PDB entry 6Y79 | electron microscopy, 2.96 A resolution | chains I and h of the 42 polymer chains in the assembly

Chain I:
Molecule: Subunit NUIM of NADH:Ubiquinone Oxidoreductase (Complex I)
Organism: Yarrowia lipolytica
Notes: EC 1.6.99.3
Reference sequence: Q9UUT8 (Q9UUT8_YARLL); numbering as in UniProt (aligned over 1-229)
Sequence (229 residues; row label = number of the first residue in the row):
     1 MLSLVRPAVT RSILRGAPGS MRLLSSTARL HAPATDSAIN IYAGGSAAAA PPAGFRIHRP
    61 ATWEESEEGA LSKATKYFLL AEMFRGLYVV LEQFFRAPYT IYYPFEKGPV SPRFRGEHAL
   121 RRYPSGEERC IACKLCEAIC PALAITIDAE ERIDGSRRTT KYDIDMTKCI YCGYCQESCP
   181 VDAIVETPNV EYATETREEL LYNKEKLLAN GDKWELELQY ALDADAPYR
Unresolved in the structure: 1-39
Metal / ion sites: 4Fe-4S cluster Fe site 1: Cys130, Cys133, Cys136, Cys179; 4Fe-4S cluster Fe site 2: Cys140, Cys169, Cys172, Cys175
Residues lining bound ligands:
  - 1,2-Distearoyl-sn-glycerophosphoethanolamine (3PE): Leu71, Ala74, Thr75, Tyr77, Phe78, Leu80, Met83, Phe84, Leu87
  - diundecyl phosphatidyl choline (PLC): Lys76, Leu79, Ala81, Glu82, Phe84, Arg85, Tyr88, Leu91
  - 4Fe-4S cluster (SF4), molecule 1: His118, Cys140, Pro141, Ala144, Ile145, Ile164, Cys169, Ile170, Tyr171, Cys172, Gly173, Tyr174, Cys175, Glu186
  - 4Fe-4S cluster (SF4), molecule 2: Leu120, Arg129, Cys130, Ile131, Ala132, Cys133, Lys134, Leu135, Cys136, Ile147, Ser178, Cys179, Ala183, Ile184

Chain h:
Molecule: Subunit N7BM of NADH:Ubiquinone Oxidoreductase (Complex I)
Organism: Yarrowia lipolytica
Reference sequence: A0A1D8N5V2 (A0A1D8N5V2_YARLL); residue numbers follow UniProt; this construct covers 1-138
Sequence (138 residues; each row starts with the number of its first residue):
     1 MSSSLYRVLR NAWEVGPRSY WKQLNSIGDT KSGRLVGTDI YGNKFYETDH QDEIHLRTRY
    61 VEYKEKDYDM SQVEPGWHFW LGYGVDTAPC NTPKEKLPIR AYPYKFQPNY TGTPGAFVTY
   121 NTLKPKISAW EPVTKQRS
Unresolved in the structure: 1, 138
Residues lining bound ligands: diundecyl phosphatidyl choline (PLC): Leu24, Asn25, Ser26, Ile27, Gly28

Interface between chain I and chain h:
Contacting residue pairs (73; chain I residue first):
  Arg96(I) - Ser3(h)
  Pro98(I) - Ser3(h)
  Pro98(I) - Ile54(h)
  Thr100(I) - Arg57(h)  hydrogen bond (backbone-side chain)
  Ile101(I) - Leu56(h)
  Ile101(I) - Arg57(h)
  Tyr102(I) - Ile27(h)  hydrophobic
  Tyr102(I) - Gly28(h)
  Tyr102(I) - Asp29(h)
  Tyr103(I) - Met70(h)
  Pro104(I) - Val61(h)
  Pro104(I) - Tyr63(h)  hydrogen bond (backbone-side chain)
  Pro104(I) - Tyr68(h)  hydrophobic
  Pro104(I) - Met70(h)
  Phe105(I) - Ser26(h)
  Phe105(I) - Ile27(h)  hydrophobic
  Phe105(I) - Tyr60(h)
  Phe105(I) - Val61(h)  hydrogen bond (backbone-backbone)
  Phe105(I) - Tyr63(h)  hydrophobic
  Phe105(I) - Tyr68(h)  hydrophobic
  Glu106(I) - Lys31(h)  salt bridge
  Glu106(I) - Leu56(h)
  Glu106(I) - Arg57(h)  salt bridge
  Glu106(I) - Arg59(h)
  Glu106(I) - Tyr60(h)
  Lys107(I) - His78(h)
  Lys107(I) - Leu81(h)
  Lys107(I) - Gly82(h)
  Gly108(I) - Gly82(h)
  Pro109(I) - Gly82(h)
  Val110(I) - Phe79(h)  hydrophobic
  Val110(I) - Gly82(h)  hydrogen bond (backbone-backbone)
  Val110(I) - Tyr83(h)
  Pro112(I) - Phe79(h)  hydrophobic
  Asp148(I) - Leu123(h)
  Asp148(I) - Lys126(h)  salt bridge
  Thr160(I) - Thr122(h)
  Thr160(I) - Leu123(h)
  Lys161(I) - Leu123(h)
  Glu191(I) - Met70(h)
  Glu191(I) - His78(h)  salt bridge
  Ala193(I) - Thr111(h)  hydrogen bond (backbone-side chain)
  Thr194(I) - Thr111(h)
  Glu195(I) - Thr111(h)
  Glu195(I) - Gly112(h)
  Glu198(I) - Thr119(h)
  Glu199(I) - Thr111(h)  hydrogen bond
  Glu199(I) - Phe117(h)
  Leu201(I) - Phe117(h)
  Leu201(I) - Thr119(h)  hydrogen bond (backbone-side chain)
  Asn203(I) - Phe117(h)
  Asn203(I) - Tyr120(h)
  Lys204(I) - Thr122(h)
  Glu205(I) - Tyr120(h)  hydrogen bond
  Glu205(I) - Thr122(h)
  Lys206(I) - Phe117(h)
  Asp212(I) - Arg100(h)  hydrogen bond (backbone-side chain)
  Asp212(I) - Tyr102(h)  hydrogen bond
  Lys213(I) - Pro75(h)
  Lys213(I) - Tyr104(h)
  Lys213(I) - Gln107(h)  hydrogen bond (side chain-backbone)
  Lys213(I) - Pro108(h)
  Trp214(I) - Pro75(h)  hydrophobic
  Glu215(I) - Arg100(h)
  Leu216(I) - Gly76(h)
  Leu216(I) - Pro98(h)
  Glu217(I) - Pro75(h)
  Glu217(I) - Phe79(h)
  Gln219(I) - Pro98(h)
  Tyr220(I) - Phe79(h)  hydrophobic
  Tyr220(I) - Val85(h)  hydrophobic
  Tyr220(I) - Pro89(h)
  Tyr220(I) - Thr92(h)
Also at the interface, not in a pair above, chain I (42 interface residues in all): Ala97, Arg122, Pro124, Pro188, Tyr192, Asp223
Also at the interface, not in a pair above, chain h (47 interface residues in all): Ser2, Ser71, Gly84, Lys96, Ile99, Asn109, Ala116, Asn121

In short:
Chain I and chain h form an interface of 42 and 47 residues respectively; the contacts include 11 hydrogen
bonds and 4 salt bridges. Polar pairs include Glu106(I)-Lys31(h), Glu106(I)-Arg57(h) and Asp148(I)-Lys126(h).
Ligands of chain I: 1,2-Distearoyl-sn-glycerophosphoethanolamine, 4Fe-4S cluster and diundecyl phosphatidyl
choline.
Here chain I is Subunit NUIM of NADH:Ubiquinone Oxidoreductase (Complex I) and chain h is Subunit N7BM of
NADH:Ubiquinone Oxidoreductase (Complex I), both from Yarrowia lipolytica. Entry 6Y79 (Cryo-EM structure of a
respiratory complex I F89A mutant) was determined by electron microscopy.
